6C13 - chains A and B; structure by electron microscopy, 11.33 A resolution (very low resolution: no residue pairs are listed; an interface is given only as per-side residue counts).

[Chain A (and B)]
Molecule: Protocadherin-15
Source organism: Mus musculus
Notes: chain B of this document is another copy of the same molecule, construct and numbering; everything in this record applies to it too
UniProtKB: Q99PJ1 (PCD15_MOUSE), isoform Q99PJ1-18; residue numbers follow UniProt; this construct covers 821-1465
Chain sequence (660 residues; each row starts with the number of its first residue):
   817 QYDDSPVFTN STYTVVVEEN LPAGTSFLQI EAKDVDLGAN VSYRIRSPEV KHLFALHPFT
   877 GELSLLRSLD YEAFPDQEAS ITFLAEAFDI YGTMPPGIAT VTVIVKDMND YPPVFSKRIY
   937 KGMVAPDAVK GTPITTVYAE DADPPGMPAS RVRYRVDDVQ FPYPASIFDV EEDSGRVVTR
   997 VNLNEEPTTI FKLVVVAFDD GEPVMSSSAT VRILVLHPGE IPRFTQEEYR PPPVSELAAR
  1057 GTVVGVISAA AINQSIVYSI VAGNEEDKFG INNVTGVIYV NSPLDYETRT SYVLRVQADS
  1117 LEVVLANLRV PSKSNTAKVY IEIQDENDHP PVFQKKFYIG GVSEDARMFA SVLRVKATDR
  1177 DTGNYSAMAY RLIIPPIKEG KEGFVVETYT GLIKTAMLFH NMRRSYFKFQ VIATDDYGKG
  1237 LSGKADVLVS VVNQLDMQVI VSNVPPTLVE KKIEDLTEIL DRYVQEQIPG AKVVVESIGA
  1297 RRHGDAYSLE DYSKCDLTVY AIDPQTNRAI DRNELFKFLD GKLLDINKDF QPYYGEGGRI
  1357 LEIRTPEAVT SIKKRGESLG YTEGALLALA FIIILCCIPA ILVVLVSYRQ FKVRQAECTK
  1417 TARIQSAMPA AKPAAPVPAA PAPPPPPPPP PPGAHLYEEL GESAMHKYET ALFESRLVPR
Unresolved in the structure: 817-820, 1363-1476
Construct notes: expression tag (817-820, 1466-1476); conflict Ala-901 (Val in Q99PJ1)
Curated features (UniProtKB/Swiss-Prot):
  - glycosylation (N-linked (GlcNAc...) asparagine): Asn-826, Asn-856, Asn-1069, Asn-1089, Asn-1180
Glycans and other covalent adducts: N-acetylglucosamine (NAG) linked to Asn-1069, Asn-1089; glycan linked to Asn-1180

[How chain A and chain B interact]
At this resolution (11 A) residue pairs are not listed: 42 residues of chain A and 43 of chain B lie at the interface.

[Overview]
Chain A and chain B form an interface of 42 and 43 residues respectively. N-acetylglucosamine is covalently
linked to Asn-1069(A) and Asn-1089(A).
Chain A and chain B are both Protocadherin-15 (Mus musculus); the structure, CryoEM structure of mouse
PCDH15-4EC-LHFPL5 complex, was determined by electron microscopy (same publication as 6C10 and 6C14).
